PDB entry 7S7H | X-ray diffraction, 2.40 A resolution | chains B and F of the 8 polymer chains in the assembly

Chain B (and F):
Protein: Methane monooxygenase beta chain
From: Methylosinus trichosporium OB3b
Notes: chain F of this document is another copy of the same molecule, construct and numbering; everything in this record applies to it too
UniProtKB: A0A2D2D5X7 (A0A2D2D5X7_METTR); residues 4-395 here = UniProt positions 4-395
Amino-acid sequence (392 residues; each row starts with the number of its first residue):
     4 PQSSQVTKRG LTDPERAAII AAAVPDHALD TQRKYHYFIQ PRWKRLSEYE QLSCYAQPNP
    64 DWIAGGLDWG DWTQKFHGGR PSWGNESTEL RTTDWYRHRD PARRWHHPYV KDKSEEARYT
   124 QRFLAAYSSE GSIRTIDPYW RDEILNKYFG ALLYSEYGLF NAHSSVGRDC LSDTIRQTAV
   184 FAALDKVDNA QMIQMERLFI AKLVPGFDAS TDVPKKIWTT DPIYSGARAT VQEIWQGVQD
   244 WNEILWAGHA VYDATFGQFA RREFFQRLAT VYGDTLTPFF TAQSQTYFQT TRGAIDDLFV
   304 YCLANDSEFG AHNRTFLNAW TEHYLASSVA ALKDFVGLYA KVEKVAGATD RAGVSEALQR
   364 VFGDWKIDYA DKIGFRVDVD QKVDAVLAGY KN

Interface between chain B and chain F:
Pairs across the interface (70):
  L14(B) - T15(F)
  T15(B) - L14(F)
  P17(B) - P17(F)
  P17(B) - A21(F)
  A21(B) - P17(F)
  D115(B) - R121(F)  salt bridge
  D115(B) - R125(F)  salt bridge
  E118(B) - E118(F)
  E118(B) - R121(F)  salt bridge
  E118(B) - R125(F)  salt bridge
  E119(B) - Y122(F)
  E119(B) - R125(F)  salt bridge
  R121(B) - D115(F)  salt bridge
  R121(B) - E118(F)  salt bridge
  Y122(B) - E118(F)
  Y122(B) - E119(F)
  Y122(B) - A285(F)
  Y122(B) - Q286(F)
  R125(B) - D115(F)  salt bridge
  R125(B) - E118(F)  salt bridge
  R125(B) - E119(F)  salt bridge
  R125(B) - T289(F)
  F126(B) - A285(F)  hydrophobic
  F126(B) - T289(F)
  A129(B) - T289(F)
  A129(B) - Q292(F)
  S132(B) - Q292(F)
  E133(B) - Q261(F)  hydrogen bond
  E133(B) - R265(F)  salt bridge
  E133(B) - Q288(F)  hydrogen bond
  E133(B) - F291(F)
  E133(B) - Q292(F)  hydrogen bond
  S135(B) - R265(F)
  S135(B) - Q269(F)
  R137(B) - R363(F)
  R137(B) - D367(F)  salt bridge
  T138(B) - R270(F)
  T138(B) - R363(F)
  Q261(B) - E133(F)  hydrogen bond
  R265(B) - E133(F)  hydrogen bond (side chain-backbone)
  R265(B) - S135(F)
  Q269(B) - S135(F)
  R270(B) - T138(F)
  A272(B) - T273(F)
  T273(B) - A272(F)
  T273(B) - T273(F)
  T273(B) - V274(F)  hydrogen bond (backbone-backbone)
  T273(B) - Y275(F)  hydrogen bond (backbone-backbone)
  T273(B) - G276(F)  hydrogen bond (backbone-backbone)
  T273(B) - D277(F)
  T273(B) - T278(F)
  V274(B) - T273(F)  hydrogen bond (backbone-backbone)
  Y275(B) - T273(F)  hydrogen bond (backbone-backbone)
  G276(B) - T273(F)  hydrogen bond (backbone-backbone)
  D277(B) - T273(F)
  T278(B) - Q269(F)
  T278(B) - T273(F)
  A285(B) - F126(F)  hydrophobic
  Q286(B) - Y122(F)
  Q288(B) - E133(F)  hydrogen bond
  T289(B) - R125(F)
  T289(B) - F126(F)
  T289(B) - A129(F)
  F291(B) - E133(F)
  Q292(B) - A129(F)
  Q292(B) - S132(F)
  Q292(B) - E133(F)  hydrogen bond
  R363(B) - R137(F)
  R363(B) - T138(F)
  D367(B) - R137(F)  salt bridge
Interface residues without a listed pair, chain B (42 interface residues in all): A20, K114, E266, P281, F282, R295
Interface residues without a listed pair, chain F (42 interface residues in all): A20, K114, E266, P281, F282, R295

In short:
The chain B/chain F interface involves 42 residues from each chain, with 13 hydrogen bonds and 13 salt
bridges. Polar contacts include D115(B)-R121(F), D115(B)-R125(F) and E118(B)-R121(F).
Chain B and chain F are both Methane monooxygenase beta chain (Methylosinus trichosporium OB3b); the
structure, Complex structure of Methane monooxygenase hydroxylase and regulatory subunit DBL2, was determined
by X-ray diffraction (same publication as 7S6Q, 7S6R, 7S6S and 7S6T).
